1JY8 - chain A; structure by X-ray diffraction, 2.50 A resolution.

== Chain A ==
Molecule: 2C-methyl-D-erythritol 2,4-cyclodiphosphate synthase
From: Escherichia coli
Reference sequence: P62617 (ISPF_ECOLI); residue numbers follow UniProt; this construct covers 1-159
Sequence (159 residues; row label = number of the first residue in the row):
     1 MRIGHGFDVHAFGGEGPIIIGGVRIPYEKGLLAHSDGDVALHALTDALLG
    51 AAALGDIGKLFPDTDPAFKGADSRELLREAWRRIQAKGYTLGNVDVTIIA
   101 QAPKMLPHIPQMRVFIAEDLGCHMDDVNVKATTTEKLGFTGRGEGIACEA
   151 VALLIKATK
Disordered / not traced: 156-159
Bound ions: Zn2+: Asp8, His10, His42 (together with 2C-methyl-D-erythritol 2,4-cyclodiphosphate)
Ligand contacts:
  - cytidine-5'-monophosphate (C5P): Asp8, Asp56, Gly58, Lys59, Asp63, Ala100, Gln101, Ala102, Pro103, Lys104, Met105, Leu106, Ala131, Thr132, Thr133, Glu135
  - 2C-methyl-D-erythritol 2,4-cyclodiphosphate (CDI): Asp8, His10, Ala33, His34, Ser35, Gly37, His42, Ile57, Gly58, Phe61, Pro62, Asp63, Phe68, Leu76, Glu135
Swiss-Prot annotation at these positions:
  - binding site (4-CDP-2-C-methyl-D-erythritol 2-phosphate): Asp8 to His10, His34, Ser35, Asp56 to Gly58, Phe61 to Asp65, Ala100 to Leu106, Thr132 to Glu135, Phe139, Arg142
  - binding site (a divalent metal cation): Asp8, His10, His42
  - site (Transition state stabilizer): His34, Thr133

== In short ==
Ligands of chain A: cytidine-5'-monophosphate and 2C-methyl-D-erythritol 2,4-cyclodiphosphate. Asp8, His10 and
His42 form the Zn2+ site. Curated annotation (UniProt) lists 26 residues binding 4-CDP-2-C-methyl-D-erythritol
2-phosphate and 3 divalent metal cation-binding residues.
Chain A is 2C-methyl-D-erythritol 2,4-cyclodiphosphate synthase (Escherichia coli); the structure,
2C-methyl-D-erythritol 2,4-cyclodiphosphate synthase (IspF), was determined by X-ray diffraction (same
publication as 1U3L, 1U3P, 1U40 and 1U43).
